Entry 7ZMI (X-ray diffraction, 2.15 A resolution); this record covers chains A and B.

== Chain A ==
Protein: Serine protease subunit NS2B
From: Zika virus
Reference sequence: Q32ZE1 (POLG_ZIKV); residues 46-96 here correspond to UniProt positions 1414-1464 (UniProt number = residue number + 1368)
Sequence (53 residues; row label = number of the first residue in the row):
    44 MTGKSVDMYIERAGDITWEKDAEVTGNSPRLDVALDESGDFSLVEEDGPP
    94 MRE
Not modelled in the structure: 44-48, 88-96
Differences from the reference sequence: initiating methionine (44); expression tag (45)
Curated features (UniProtKB/Swiss-Prot):
  - region: Ile-53 to Pro-92 (Interacts with and activates NS3 protease)
Small-molecule neighbours: MI-2113 (IXJ; (2R)-6-[[(2S)-6-azanyl-2-[[(2S)-6-azanyl-2-(2-phenylethanoylamino)hexanoyl]amino]hexanoyl]amino]-2-carbamimidamido-hexanoic acid): Gly-82, Asp-83, Phe-84, Ser-85

== Chain B ==
Protein: Serine protease NS3
From: Zika virus
Notes: EC 3.4.21.91, 3.6.1.15, 3.6.4.13
Reference sequence: Q32ZE1 (POLG_ZIKV); residues 1-177 here correspond to UniProt positions 1499-1675 (UniProt number = residue number + 1498)
Sequence (178 residues; numbered 0 to 177; the number before each row is that of its first residue; numbering starts at 0):
     0 GSGALWDVPAPKEVKKGETTDGVYRVMTRRLLGSTQVGVGVMQEGVFHTM
    50 WHVTKGAALRSGEGRLDPYWGDVKQDLVSYCGPWKLDAAWDGLSEVQLLA
   100 VPPGERAKNIQTLPGIFKTKDGDIGAVALDYPAGTSGSPILDKCGRVIGL
   150 YGNGVVIKNGSYVSAITQGKREEETPVE
Not modelled in the structure: 0-16, 171-177
Differences from the reference sequence: expression tag (0); conflict Lys-107 (Arg1605 in Q32ZE1)
Curated features (UniProtKB/Swiss-Prot):
  - active site (Charge relay system): His-51, Asp-75, Ser-135
Disulfide bonds: Cys-143 forms a disulfide with the same residue of a neighbouring copy of this chain
Small-molecule neighbours: MI-2113 (IXJ; (2R)-6-[[(2S)-6-azanyl-2-[[(2S)-6-azanyl-2-(2-phenylethanoylamino)hexanoyl]amino]hexanoyl]amino]-2-carbamimidamido-hexanoic acid): His-51, Asp-75, Asp-129, Tyr-130, Pro-131, Ala-132, Ser-135, Tyr-150, Gly-151, Asn-152, Gly-153, Val-154, Val-155, Gly-159, Ser-160, Tyr-161

== Interface between chain A and chain B ==
Contacting residue pairs (94):
  Val-49(A) / Ala-57(B)
  Val-49(A) / Arg-59(B)  hydrogen bond (backbone-side chain)
  Asp-50(A) / Thr-27(B)  hydrogen bond (backbone-side chain)
  Asp-50(A) / Arg-28(B)
  Met-51(A) / Met-26(B)
  Met-51(A) / Val-52(B)
  Met-51(A) / Thr-53(B)
  Met-51(A) / Leu-58(B)
  Met-51(A) / Arg-59(B)  hydrogen bond (backbone-backbone)
  Tyr-52(A) / Arg-24(B)
  Tyr-52(A) / Val-25(B)
  Tyr-52(A) / Met-26(B)  hydrogen bond (backbone-backbone)
  Tyr-52(A) / Arg-28(B)
  Tyr-52(A) / Ser-33(B)
  Tyr-52(A) / Arg-59(B)
  Ile-53(A) / Tyr-23(B)  hydrophobic
  Ile-53(A) / Arg-24(B)
  Ile-53(A) / Phe-46(B)  hydrophobic
  Ile-53(A) / Arg-59(B)  hydrogen bond (backbone-backbone)
  Ile-53(A) / Ser-60(B)
  Ile-53(A) / Leu-65(B)  hydrophobic
  Glu-54(A) / Tyr-23(B)
  Glu-54(A) / Arg-24(B)  hydrogen bond (backbone-backbone)
  Glu-54(A) / Met-26(B)
  Arg-55(A) / Glu-17(B)
  Arg-55(A) / Thr-19(B)
  Arg-55(A) / Asp-20(B)  hydrogen bond (side chain-backbone)
  Arg-55(A) / Gly-21(B)
  Arg-55(A) / Val-22(B)
  Arg-55(A) / Tyr-23(B)
  Ala-56(A) / Val-22(B)  hydrogen bond (backbone-backbone)
  Ala-56(A) / Arg-24(B)
  Ala-56(A) / Val-100(B)  hydrophobic
  Ala-56(A) / Ala-106(B)
  Gly-57(A) / Gly-21(B)
  Gly-57(A) / Val-22(B)  hydrogen bond (backbone-backbone)
  Asp-58(A) / Leu-98(B)
  Ile-59(A) / Gly-21(B)
  Ile-59(A) / Val-22(B)  hydrophobic
  Ile-59(A) / Pro-138(B)  hydrophobic
  Ile-59(A) / Leu-140(B)  hydrophobic
  Ile-59(A) / Gly-144(B)
  Ile-59(A) / Val-146(B)  hydrophobic
  Thr-60(A) / Asn-108(B)  hydrogen bond (backbone-side chain)
  Thr-60(A) / Leu-140(B)
  Trp-61(A) / Glu-94(B)
  Trp-61(A) / Val-95(B)
  Trp-61(A) / Gln-96(B)
  Trp-61(A) / Gln-110(B)
  Trp-61(A) / Leu-140(B)
  Trp-61(A) / Asp-141(B)
  Trp-61(A) / Lys-142(B)
  Glu-62(A) / Gln-96(B)  hydrogen bond (backbone-side chain)
  Glu-62(A) / Asn-108(B)
  Ala-65(A) / Gln-96(B)
  Ala-65(A) / Asn-108(B)
  Glu-66(A) / Ile-109(B)
  Glu-66(A) / Gln-110(B)  hydrogen bond (backbone-backbone)
  Val-67(A) / Glu-94(B)
  Val-67(A) / Gln-110(B)
  Thr-68(A) / Ile-109(B)
  Thr-68(A) / Gln-110(B)  hydrogen bond (backbone-backbone)
  Thr-68(A) / Thr-111(B)  hydrogen bond (backbone-side chain)
  Thr-68(A) / Leu-128(B)
  Gly-69(A) / Thr-111(B)
  Gly-69(A) / Ala-127(B)
  Asn-70(A) / Leu-112(B)
  Asn-70(A) / Ala-127(B)
  Ser-71(A) / Leu-112(B)  hydrogen bond (side chain-backbone)
  Ser-71(A) / Pro-113(B)
  Ser-71(A) / Gly-114(B)
  Pro-72(A) / Gly-114(B)
  Pro-72(A) / Ile-115(B)  hydrogen bond (backbone-backbone)
  Arg-73(A) / Ile-115(B)
  Leu-74(A) / Ile-115(B)  hydrogen bond (backbone-backbone)
  Leu-74(A) / Phe-116(B)
  Leu-74(A) / Lys-117(B)  hydrogen bond (backbone-backbone)
  Asp-75(A) / Lys-117(B)
  Val-76(A) / Phe-116(B)  hydrophobic
  Val-76(A) / Lys-117(B)  hydrogen bond (backbone-backbone)
  Val-76(A) / Thr-118(B)
  Leu-78(A) / Lys-73(B)
  Asp-79(A) / Lys-73(B)
  Glu-80(A) / Lys-73(B)
  Ser-81(A) / Val-72(B)
  Gly-82(A) / Val-72(B)
  Gly-82(A) / Lys-73(B)
  Gly-82(A) / Asn-152(B)  hydrogen bond (backbone-side chain)
  Phe-84(A) / Phe-116(B)  hydrophobic
  Phe-84(A) / Asn-152(B)
  Phe-84(A) / Gly-153(B)
  Phe-84(A) / Val-154(B)  hydrophobic
  Phe-84(A) / Ala-164(B)  hydrophobic
  Ser-85(A) / Val-154(B)
Other interface residues (no listed pair), chain A (34 interface residues in all): Leu-86
Other interface residues (no listed pair), chain B (57 interface residues in all): Val-36, Val-40, Met-41, Ile-123, Val-155, Val-162

== Summary ==
Chain A and chain B form an interface of 34 and 57 residues respectively; the contacts include 20 hydrogen
bonds. Polar contacts include Val-49(A)/Arg-59(B), Asp-50(A)/Thr-27(B) and Arg-55(A)/Asp-20(B). MI-2113 is
bound between chain A and chain B. From UniProt: 3 active-site residues on chain B.
Chain A is Serine protease subunit NS2B and chain B is Serine protease NS3, both from Zika virus; the
structure, Crystal Structure of Unlinked NS2B_NS3 Protease from Zika Virus in Complex with Inhibitor MI-2113,
was determined by X-ray diffraction, deposited together with 7ZLC and 7ZLD.
